PDB entry 7NRK | X-ray diffraction, 1.75 A resolution | chains A and P

== Chain A ==
Protein: 14-3-3 protein sigma
From: Homo sapiens
Reference sequence: P31947 (1433S_HUMAN); residues 1-248 here = UniProt positions 1-248
Amino-acid sequence (253 residues; each row starts with the number of its first residue; numbers below 1 keep their minus sign (Gly-4 is residue -4)):
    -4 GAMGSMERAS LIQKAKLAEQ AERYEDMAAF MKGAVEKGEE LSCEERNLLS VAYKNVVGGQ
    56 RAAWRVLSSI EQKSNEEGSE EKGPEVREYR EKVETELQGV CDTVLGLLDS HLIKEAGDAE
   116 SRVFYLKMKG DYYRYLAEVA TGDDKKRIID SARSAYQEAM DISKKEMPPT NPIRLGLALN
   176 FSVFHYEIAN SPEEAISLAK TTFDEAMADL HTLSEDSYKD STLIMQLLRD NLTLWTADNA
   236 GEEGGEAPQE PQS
Not modelled in the structure: -4, 71-77, 232-248
Construct notes: expression tag (-4 to 0)
Modified positions: Cys38 (S-hydroxycysteine; CSO)
Swiss-Prot annotation at these positions:
  - site (Interaction with phosphoserine on interacting protein): Arg56, Arg129
  - modified residue (Phosphoserine): Ser5, Ser74, Ser248
Covalent attachments: 4-(4-methylimidazol-1-yl)benzaldehyde (UPQ) linked to Lys122
Ion coordination: Ca2+: Glu35, Glu110, Glu188
Residues lining bound ligands: 4-(4-methylimidazol-1-yl)benzaldehyde (UPQ): Asn42, Phe119, Pro167, Ile168, Gly171, Asp215, Ile219
What the authors report for this chain:
  - binding site for 4-(4-methylimidazol-1-yl)benzaldehyde: Lys122, Asp215, Ile219

== Chain P ==
Protein: Peptidyl-prolyl cis-trans isomerase NIMA-interacting 1
Notes: EC 5.2.1.8
Reference sequence: Q13526 (PIN1_HUMAN); numbering as in UniProt (aligned over 61-77)
Amino-acid sequence (17 residues; each row starts with the number of its first residue):
    61 LVKHSQSRRP SSWRQEK
Not modelled in the structure: 61-68, 75-77
Modified positions: Ser72 (phosphoserine; SEP)
Swiss-Prot annotation at these positions:
  - modified residue: Ser71 (Phosphoserine)
  - mutagenesis: Lys63 (K63A: Loss of peptidyl-prolyl cis/trans isomerase activity. No effect on the interaction with IRAK3/IRAK-M. Abolishes IL33-mediated increase of IRAK3/IRAK-M protein levels), Ser71 (S71D/E: Loss of peptidyl-prolyl cis/trans isomerase activity, nuclear localization and cellular function)
What the authors report for this chain:
  - post-translational modification sites: Ser72
  - binding site for 4-(4-methylimidazol-1-yl)benzaldehyde: Trp73
  - conformationally variable residues (side-chain flip): Trp73

== Chain A / chain P interface ==
Contacting residue pairs (18):
  Arg56(A) - Ser72(P)
  Lys122(A) - Trp73(P)
  Arg129(A) - Ser72(P)
  Tyr130(A) - Ser72(P)
  Leu174(A) - Ser71(P)
  Leu174(A) - Ser72(P)
  Leu174(A) - Trp73(P)
  Asn175(A) - Ser72(P)
  Asn175(A) - Trp73(P)  hydrogen bond (side chain-backbone)
  Val178(A) - Ser71(P)
  Glu182(A) - Arg69(P)
  Glu182(A) - Pro70(P)
  Ile219(A) - Trp73(P)
  Asn226(A) - Pro70(P)
  Asn226(A) - Ser71(P)  hydrogen bond (side chain-backbone)
  Leu229(A) - Arg69(P)
  Leu229(A) - Pro70(P)  hydrophobic
  Trp230(A) - Pro70(P)  hydrophobic
Interface residues without a listed pair, chain A (16 interface residues in all): Ser45, Arg60, Gly171, Leu222
Interface residues without a listed pair, chain P (6 interface residues in all): Arg74

== In short ==
The interface between chain A and chain P involves 16 residues on one side and 6 on the other, with 2 hydrogen
bonds. Polar contacts include Asn175(A)-Trp73(P) and Asn226(A)-Ser71(P). Covalently linked
4-(4-methylimidazol-1-yl)benzaldehyde: at Lys122(A). From the paper: a binding site for
4-(4-methylimidazol-1-yl)benzaldehyde at Lys122(A), Asp215(A) and Trp73(P) among others; a modification site
at Ser72(P).
Here chain A is 14-3-3 protein sigma (Homo sapiens) and chain P is Peptidyl-prolyl cis-trans isomerase
NIMA-interacting 1. Entry 7NRK (14-3-3 sigma with Pin1 binding site pS72 and covalently bound LvD1002F1) was
determined by X-ray diffraction together with 7AOG, 7AXN, 7AYF, 7AZ1, 7AZ2, 7BDP and 17 further entries from
the same study.
